Entry 1E3F (X-ray diffraction, 1.90 A resolution); this record covers chains A and B.

== Chain A (and B) ==
Name: Transthyretin
Source organism: Homo sapiens
Notes: chain B of this document is another copy of the same molecule, construct and numbering; everything in this record applies to it too
UniProtKB: P02766 (TTHY_HUMAN); residues 1-125 here correspond to UniProt positions 21-145 (UniProt number = residue number + 20)
Sequence (127 residues; each row starts with the number of its first residue):
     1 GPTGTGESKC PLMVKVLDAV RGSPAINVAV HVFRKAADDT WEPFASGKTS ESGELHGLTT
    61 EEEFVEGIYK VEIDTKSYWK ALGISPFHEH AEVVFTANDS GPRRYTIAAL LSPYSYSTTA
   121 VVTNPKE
Not modelled in the structure: 1-9, 126-127 (chain B: 1-9, 125-127)
Reported in the primary citation:
  - conformationally variable residues (order/disorder transition): Ala-97 to Arg-104

== How chain A and chain B interact ==
Pairs across the interface (40; chain A residue first):
  Phe-87(A) / Phe-95(B)
  Phe-87(A) / Tyr-105(B)  hydrophobic
  Phe-87(A) / Ile-107(B)  hydrophobic
  Phe-87(A) / Ala-120(B)  hydrophobic
  Phe-87(A) / Val-122(B)  hydrophobic
  His-88(A) / Val-93(B)
  His-88(A) / Val-94(B)
  His-88(A) / Thr-118(B)
  Glu-89(A) / Val-94(B)  hydrogen bond (backbone-backbone)
  Glu-89(A) / Thr-96(B)  hydrogen bond
  His-90(A) / Val-94(B)
  Glu-92(A) / Tyr-116(B)  hydrogen bond (backbone-side chain)
  Val-93(A) / His-88(B)
  Val-94(A) / His-88(B)
  Val-94(A) / Glu-89(B)  hydrogen bond (backbone-backbone)
  Val-94(A) / His-90(B)
  Phe-95(A) / Phe-87(B)  hydrophobic
  Thr-96(A) / Glu-89(B)  hydrogen bond
  Tyr-105(A) / Phe-87(B)  hydrophobic
  Ile-107(A) / Phe-87(B)  hydrophobic
  Tyr-114(A) / Thr-119(B)
  Tyr-114(A) / Ala-120(B)  hydrogen bond (backbone-backbone)
  Tyr-114(A) / Val-122(B)  hydrophobic
  Ser-115(A) / Thr-118(B)  hydrogen bond (side chain-backbone)
  Ser-115(A) / Thr-119(B)  hydrogen bond
  Tyr-116(A) / Glu-92(B)  hydrogen bond (side chain-backbone)
  Tyr-116(A) / Tyr-116(B)
  Tyr-116(A) / Ser-117(B)
  Tyr-116(A) / Thr-118(B)  hydrogen bond (backbone-backbone)
  Ser-117(A) / Tyr-116(B)
  Ser-117(A) / Ser-117(B)
  Thr-118(A) / His-88(B)
  Thr-118(A) / Ser-115(B)  hydrogen bond (backbone-side chain)
  Thr-118(A) / Tyr-116(B)  hydrogen bond (backbone-backbone)
  Thr-119(A) / Tyr-114(B)  hydrogen bond (side chain-backbone)
  Thr-119(A) / Ser-115(B)
  Ala-120(A) / Phe-87(B)  hydrophobic
  Ala-120(A) / Tyr-114(B)  hydrogen bond (backbone-backbone)
  Val-122(A) / Phe-87(B)  hydrophobic
  Val-122(A) / Tyr-114(B)  hydrophobic
Interface residues without a listed pair, chain A (21 interface residues in all): Ile-68, Lys-76
Interface residues without a listed pair, chain B (21 interface residues in all): Ile-68, Lys-76

== Overview ==
The chain A/chain B interface involves 21 residues from each chain, with 14 hydrogen bonds. Polar pairs
include Glu-89(A)/Thr-96(B), Glu-92(A)/Tyr-116(B) and Ser-115(A)/Thr-118(B). The paper reports conformational
variability at Ala-97(A).
Both chains are Transthyretin (Homo sapiens). Entry 1E3F (Structure of human transthyretin complexed with
bromophenols: a new mode of binding) was determined by X-ray diffraction, deposited together with 1E4H and
1E5A.
